Entry 6NBQ (electron microscopy, 3.10 A resolution); this record covers chains H and I of the 17 polymer chains in the assembly.

== Chain H ==
Protein: NAD(P)H-quinone oxidoreductase subunit H
From: Thermosynechococcus elongatus (strain BP-1)
Notes: EC 1.6.5.-
UniProtKB: Q8DJD9 (NDHH_THEEB); numbering as in UniProt (aligned over 1-394)
Chain sequence (394 residues; row label = number of the first residue in the row):
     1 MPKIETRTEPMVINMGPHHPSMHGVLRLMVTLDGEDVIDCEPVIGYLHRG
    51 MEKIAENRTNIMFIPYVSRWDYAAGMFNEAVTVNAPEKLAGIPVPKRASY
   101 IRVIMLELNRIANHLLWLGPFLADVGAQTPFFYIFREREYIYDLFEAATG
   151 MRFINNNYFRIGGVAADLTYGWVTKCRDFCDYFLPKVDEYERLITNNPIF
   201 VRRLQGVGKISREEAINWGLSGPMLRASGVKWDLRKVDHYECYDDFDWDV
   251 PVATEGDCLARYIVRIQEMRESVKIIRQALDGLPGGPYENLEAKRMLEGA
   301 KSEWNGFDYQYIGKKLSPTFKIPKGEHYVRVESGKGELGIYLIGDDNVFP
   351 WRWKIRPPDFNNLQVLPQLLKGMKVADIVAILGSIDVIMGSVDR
Disordered / not traced: 1-2
Cystine bridges: C176-C180
Small-molecule neighbours: 4Fe-4S cluster (SF4): R49, R69, I154

== Chain I ==
Protein: NAD(P)H-quinone oxidoreductase subunit I
From: Thermosynechococcus elongatus (strain BP-1)
Notes: EC 1.6.5.-
UniProtKB: Q8DL31 (NDHI_THEEB); numbering as in UniProt (aligned over 1-196)
Chain sequence (196 residues; row label = number of the first residue in the row):
     1 MKFLNQITNYAKEAVQSAKYIGQGLSVTFDHMRRRPITVQYPYEKLIPSE
    51 RFRGRIHFEFDKCIACEVCVRVCPINLPVVDWVFNKELKKKELKHYSIDF
   101 GVCIFCANCVEYCPTNCLSVTEEYELATYDRHELNYDSVAMGRIPYKVTQ
   151 DPMVTPIREFAYLPAGVMSGHDLPAGAQRAGERPEAIANTAKSSEN
Disordered / not traced: 1-5, 190-196
Small-molecule neighbours:
  - 4Fe-4S cluster (SF4), molecule 1: I56, C73, P74, L77, P78, I98, C103, I104, F105, C106, A107, N108, C109
  - 4Fe-4S cluster (SF4), molecule 2: F58, C63, I64, A65, C66, E67, V68, C69, Y96, C113, P114, T115, C117, L118
Curated features (UniProtKB/Swiss-Prot):
  - binding site ([4Fe-4S] cluster): C63, C66, C69, C73, C103, C106, C109, C113

== How chain H and chain I interact ==
Pairs across the interface - 72 pairs, chain H then chain I:
  R58(H) - P74(I)  hydrogen bond (side chain-backbone)
  I61(H) - V72(I)  hydrophobic
  I61(H) - N108(I)  hydrogen bond (backbone-side chain)
  I61(H) - Y112(I)  hydrophobic
  M62(H) - R71(I)
  M62(H) - V72(I)
  M62(H) - C73(I)
  M62(H) - P74(I)
  M62(H) - N76(I)
  P65(H) - P74(I)  hydrophobic
  P65(H) - I104(I)  hydrophobic
  P65(H) - C106(I)  hydrophobic
  Y66(H) - P74(I)
  Y66(H) - I75(I)
  Y133(H) - H31(I)  hydrogen bond
  R136(H) - I37(I)
  Y140(H) - F160(I)
  Y140(H) - M168(I)
  D143(H) - E159(I)
  D143(H) - F160(I)
  D143(H) - A161(I)
  L144(H) - F160(I)  hydrophobic
  L144(H) - A161(I)  hydrophobic
  E146(H) - S49(I)  hydrogen bond (backbone-side chain)
  E146(H) - F52(I)
  E146(H) - E159(I)
  A147(H) - S49(I)
  A147(H) - R51(I)
  A147(H) - A161(I)  hydrophobic
  A148(H) - R51(I)  hydrogen bond (backbone-side chain)
  T149(H) - R51(I)
  G150(H) - R51(I)
  G150(H) - R53(I)
  M151(H) - R53(I)
  M151(H) - F105(I)
  N155(H) - R53(I)  hydrogen bond (backbone-side chain)
  N155(H) - F105(I)  hydrogen bond (side chain-backbone)
  N155(H) - C106(I)
  N156(H) - R53(I)
  N157(H) - R53(I)
  N157(H) - C106(I)  hydrogen bond (side chain-backbone)
  R160(H) - E111(I)  salt bridge
  R160(H) - Y112(I)  hydrogen bond
  A166(H) - R51(I)
  D167(H) - R51(I)  hydrogen bond (backbone-side chain)
  L168(H) - R51(I)
  T169(H) - E50(I)
  T169(H) - R51(I)
  T169(H) - Q178(I)
  Y170(H) - E182(I)
  G171(H) - A161(I)
  G171(H) - Q178(I)
  G171(H) - R179(I)
  T174(H) - R179(I)
  K175(H) - F160(I)
  K175(H) - A161(I)
  K175(H) - L163(I)
  K175(H) - P164(I)  hydrogen bond (side chain-backbone)
  K175(H) - V167(I)  hydrogen bond (side chain-backbone)
  D178(H) - A165(I)
  D178(H) - G166(I)  hydrogen bond (side chain-backbone)
  D178(H) - M168(I)
  F179(H) - F160(I)  hydrophobic
  Y182(H) - M168(I)  hydrophobic
  E289(H) - A180(I)
  E289(H) - G181(I)
  E289(H) - E185(I)
  E292(H) - E182(I)
  A293(H) - E185(I)
  M296(H) - R183(I)
  K315(H) - Y112(I)
  P318(H) - V72(I)  hydrophobic
Other interface residues (no listed pair), chain H (41 interface residues in all): R69, W172, N197, L316
Other interface residues (no listed pair), chain I (38 interface residues in all): Y20, Y162, A186

== In short ==
41 residues of chain H and 38 residues of chain I are in contact, with 13 hydrogen bonds and 1 salt bridge.
Polar contacts include R160(H)-E111(I), R58(H)-P74(I) and I61(H)-N108(I). Chain H binds 4Fe-4S cluster.
Ligands of chain I: 4Fe-4S cluster.
Chain H is NAD(P)H-quinone oxidoreductase subunit H and chain I is NAD(P)H-quinone oxidoreductase subunit I,
both from Thermosynechococcus elongatus (strain BP-1); the structure, T.elongatus NDH (data-set 1), was
determined by electron microscopy (same publication as 6NBX and 6NBY).
